Entry 8F2N (electron microscopy, 3.00 A resolution); this record covers chains AJ and AU of the 47 polymer chains in the assembly.

[Chain AJ (and AU)]
Protein: Major capsid protein
Organism: Bacillus phage phi29
Notes: chain AU of this document is another copy of the same molecule, construct and numbering; everything in this record applies to it too
UniProt: P13849 (CAPSD_BPPH2); numbering as in UniProt (aligned over 1-448)
Amino-acid sequence (448 residues; row label = number of the first residue in the row):
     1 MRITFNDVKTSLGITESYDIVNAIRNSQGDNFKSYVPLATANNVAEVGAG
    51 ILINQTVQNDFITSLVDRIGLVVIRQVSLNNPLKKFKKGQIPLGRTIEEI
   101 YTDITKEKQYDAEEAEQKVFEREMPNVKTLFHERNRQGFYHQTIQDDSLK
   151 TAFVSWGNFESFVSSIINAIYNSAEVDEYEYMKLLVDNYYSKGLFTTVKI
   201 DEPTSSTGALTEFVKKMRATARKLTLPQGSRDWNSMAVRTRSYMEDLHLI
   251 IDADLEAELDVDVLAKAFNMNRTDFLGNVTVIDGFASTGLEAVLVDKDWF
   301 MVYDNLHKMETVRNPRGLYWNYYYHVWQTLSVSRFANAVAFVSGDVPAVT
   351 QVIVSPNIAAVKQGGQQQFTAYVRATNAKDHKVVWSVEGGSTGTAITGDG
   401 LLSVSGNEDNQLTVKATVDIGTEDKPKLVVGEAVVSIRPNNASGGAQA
Disordered / not traced: 440-448 (chain AU: 26-30, 441-448)

[Interface between chain AJ and chain AU]
Contacting residue pairs (22; chain AJ residue first):
  M1(AJ) with Q137(AU)
  R2(AJ) with R134(AU); N135(AU), hydrogen bond
  V57(AJ) with T96(AU); I97(AU), hydrophobic; E98(AU)
  D60(AJ) with N135(AU)
  D67(AJ) with T96(AU), hydrogen bond (side chain-backbone)
  R68(AJ) with T96(AU)
  D147(AJ) with L306(AU); K308(AU)
  T151(AJ) with L306(AU)
  R313(AJ) with E310(AU), salt bridge
  P315(AJ) with E310(AU); T311(AU); H325(AU), hydrogen bond (backbone-side chain)
  R316(AJ) with F139(AU); Y323(AU); H325(AU)
  L318(AJ) with K308(AU); E310(AU); H325(AU)
Interface residues without a listed pair, chain AJ (13 interface residues in all): S148
Interface residues without a listed pair, chain AU (17 interface residues in all): G94, R95, V312, W327

[In short]
13 residues of chain AJ and 17 residues of chain AU are in contact, with 3 hydrogen bonds and 1 salt bridge.
Polar contacts include R313(AJ)-E310(AU), R2(AJ)-N135(AU) and D67(AJ)-T96(AU).
Chain AJ and chain AU are both Major capsid protein (Bacillus phage phi29); the structure, Phi-29
partially-expanded fiberless prohead, was determined by electron microscopy together with 8F2M and 8F2O from
the same study.
